PDB entry 8QA9 | X-ray diffraction, 2.70 A resolution | chains B and C of the 6 polymer chains in the assembly

== Chain B ==
Molecule: Transcriptional repressor protein KorB
Source organism: Escherichia coli
UniProt: P07674 (KORB2_ECOLX); residue numbers follow UniProt; this construct covers 31-253
Sequence (237 residues; row label = number of the first residue in the row):
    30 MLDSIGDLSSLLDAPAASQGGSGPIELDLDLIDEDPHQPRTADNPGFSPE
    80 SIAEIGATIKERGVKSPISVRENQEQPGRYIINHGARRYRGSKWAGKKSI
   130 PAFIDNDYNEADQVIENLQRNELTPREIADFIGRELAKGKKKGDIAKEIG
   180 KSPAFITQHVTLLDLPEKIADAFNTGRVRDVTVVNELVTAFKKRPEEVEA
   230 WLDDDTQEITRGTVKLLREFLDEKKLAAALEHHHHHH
Unresolved in the structure: 30-50, 260-266
Differences from the reference sequence: initiating methionine (30); expression tag (254-266)

== Chain C ==
Molecule: TrfB transcriptional repressor protein
Source organism: Escherichia coli
UniProt: P03052 (KORA2_ECOLX); residue numbers follow UniProt; this construct covers 1-101
Sequence (114 residues; numbered 1 to 114; the number before each row is that of its first residue):
     1 MKKRLTESQFQEAIQGLEVGQQTIEIARGVLVDGKPQATFATSLGLTRGA
    51 VSQAVHRVWAAFEDKNLPEGYARVTAVLPEHQAYIVRKWEADAKKKQETK
   101 RKLAAALEHHHHHH
Unresolved in the structure: 1, 109-114
Differences from the reference sequence: expression tag (102-114)
Swiss-Prot annotation at these positions:
  - DNA-binding region: Gln37 to His56 (H-T-H motif)

== Chain B / chain C interface ==
Pairs across the interface (13; chain B residue first):
  Trp230(B) - His81(C)  hydrogen bond
  Asp233(B) - Gln82(C)  hydrogen bond
  Gln236(B) - His81(C)
  Leu245(B) - Tyr84(C)
  Leu245(B) - Lys88(C)
  Glu248(B) - Tyr84(C)  hydrogen bond
  Glu248(B) - Lys88(C)  salt bridge
  Phe249(B) - Glu80(C)
  Phe249(B) - His81(C)
  Phe249(B) - Tyr84(C)  hydrophobic
  Glu252(B) - Tyr84(C)
  Glu252(B) - Arg87(C)  salt bridge
  Lys253(B) - Glu80(C)  salt bridge
Also at the interface, not in a pair above, chain B (9 interface residues in all): Leu246
Also at the interface, not in a pair above, chain C (7 interface residues in all): Ile85
The authors on this interface:
  - residue pairs: Phe249(B)-Tyr84(C)

== In short ==
The interface between chain B and chain C involves 9 residues on one side and 7 on the other; the contacts
include 3 hydrogen bonds and 3 salt bridges. Among the polar pairs are Glu248(B)-Lys88(C), Glu252(B)-Arg87(C)
and Lys253(B)-Glu80(C). The paper describes a contact between Phe249(B) and Tyr84(C).
Chain B is Transcriptional repressor protein KorB and chain C is TrfB transcriptional repressor protein, both
from Escherichia coli; the structure, Crystal structure of the RK2 plasmid encoded co-complex of the
C-terminally truncated transcriptional repressor protein KorB ..., was determined by X-ray diffraction,
deposited together with 8QA8.
